8X2X - chains J and H of the 14 polymer chains in the assembly; structure by electron microscopy, 3.80 A resolution.

[Chain J]
Molecule: 146-nt DNA strand
Sequence (146 nucleotides; numbered 147 to 292; the number before each row is that of its first residue):
   147 ATCAATATCCACCTGCAGATTCTACCAAAAGTGTATTTGGAAACTGCTCC
   197 ATCAAAAGGCATGTTCAGCGGAATTCCGCTGAACATGCCTTTTGATGGAG
   247 CAGTTTCCAAATACACTTTTGGTAGAATCTGCAGGTGGATATTGAT

[Chain H]
Molecule: Histone H2B
From: Saccharomyces cerevisiae
UniProt: A0A6A5PZQ7 (A0A6A5PZQ7_YEASX); residues 0-130 here correspond to UniProt positions 1-131 (UniProt number = residue number + 1)
Chain sequence (131 residues; row label = number of the first residue in the row; numbering starts at 0):
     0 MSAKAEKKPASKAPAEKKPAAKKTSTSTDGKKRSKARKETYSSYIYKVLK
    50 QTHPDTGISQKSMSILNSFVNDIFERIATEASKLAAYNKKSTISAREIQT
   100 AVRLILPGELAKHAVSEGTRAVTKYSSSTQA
Not modelled in the structure: 0-35

[Interface between chain J and chain H]
Contacting residue pairs (13; chain J residue first):
  DA165(J) with Ile-57(H), sugar contact; Gln-59(H), hydrogen bond to the phosphate
  DT166(J) with Tyr-45(H), phosphate contact; Gly-56(H), phosphate contact; Ile-57(H), phosphate contact
  DT167(J) with Tyr-45(H), hydrogen bond to the phosphate
  DA174(J) with Arg-36(H), sugar contact
  DG185(J) with Ser-90(H), sugar contact; Thr-91(H), phosphate contact
  DG186(J) with Lys-89(H), salt bridge to the phosphate; Ser-90(H), hydrogen bond to the phosphate; Thr-91(H), hydrogen bond to the phosphate
  DA187(J) with Lys-89(H), salt bridge to the phosphate
Other interface residues (no listed pair), chain H (9 interface residues in all): Ser-58

[Overview]
7 residues of chain J and 9 residues of chain H are in contact; the contacts include 4 hydrogen bonds and 2
salt bridges. Polar pairs include DA165(J)/Gln-59(H), DT167(J)/Tyr-45(H) and DG186(J)/Ser-90(H).
Chain J is a 146-nt DNA strand and chain H is Histone H2B (Saccharomyces cerevisiae); the structure, The
piccolo NuA4 bound to the H2A.Z nucleosome complex at pre-H4-acetylation state, was determined by electron
microscopy (same publication as 8X2Y, 8X2Z, 8X30, 8X31 and 8X32).
